Entry 3UPW (X-ray diffraction, 1.78 A resolution); this record covers chain A.

[Chain A]
Name: Old Yellow Enzyme 2.6 (OYE2.6), NADPH dehydrogenase
From: Scheffersomyces stipitis
Notes: EC 1.6.99.1
UniProtKB: A3LT82 (A3LT82_PICST); residue numbers follow UniProt; this construct covers 1-407
Chain sequence (407 residues; row label = number of the first residue in the row):
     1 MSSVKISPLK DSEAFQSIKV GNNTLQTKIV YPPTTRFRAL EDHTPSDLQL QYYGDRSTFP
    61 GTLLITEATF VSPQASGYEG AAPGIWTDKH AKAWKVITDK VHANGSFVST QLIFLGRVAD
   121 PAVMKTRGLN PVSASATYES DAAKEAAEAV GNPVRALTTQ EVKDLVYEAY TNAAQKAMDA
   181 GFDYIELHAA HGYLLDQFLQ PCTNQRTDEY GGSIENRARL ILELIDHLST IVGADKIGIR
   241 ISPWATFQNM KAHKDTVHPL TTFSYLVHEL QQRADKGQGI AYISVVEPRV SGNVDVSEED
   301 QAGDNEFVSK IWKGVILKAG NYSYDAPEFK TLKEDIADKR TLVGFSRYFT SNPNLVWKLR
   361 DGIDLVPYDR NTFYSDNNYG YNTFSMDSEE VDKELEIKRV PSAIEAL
Not modelled in the structure: 1, 406-407
Sequence notes: cloning artifact (169)
Ion coordination: Na+ site 1 near Asn104 (its only coordinating residue here); Na+ site 2: Asp196, Ser242; Na+ site 3: Asp335, Asp338, Thr341
Small-molecule neighbours:
  - FMN (flavin mononucleotide): Pro32, Pro33, Thr34, Thr35, Glu67, Ala68, Gln111, His188, His191, Arg240, Val286, Val290, Gly292, Asn293, Ala319, Gly320, Asn321, Gly344, Phe345, Ser346, Arg347, Phe373, Tyr374
  - malonic acid (MLA), molecule 1: Lys10, Thr58, Asn354, Trp357, Arg360, Ile363
  - malonic acid (MLA), molecule 2: Phe37, Gly77, Tyr78, Glu79, Gly80
  - malonic acid (MLA), molecule 3: Glu41, His43, Ser76, Tyr78, Val123, Thr126, Arg127
  - nicotinamide (NCA): Thr35, Ala68, Tyr78, Ile113, His188, His191, Tyr193, Phe247, Gly292, Asn293, Tyr374

[In short]
Bound to chain A: flavin mononucleotide, 3 copies of malonic acid and nicotinamide. Asp196 and Ser242 form the
Na+ site 2. Asp335, Asp338 and Thr341 form the Na+ site 3.
Chain A is Old Yellow Enzyme 2.6 (OYE2.6), NADPH dehydrogenase (Scheffersomyces stipitis); the structure,
Pichia Stipitis OYE2.6 complexed with nicotinamide, was determined by X-ray diffraction, deposited together
with 3TJL and 4DF2.
